1JN6 - chains A and B; structure by X-ray diffraction, 2.70 A resolution.

# Chain A
Protein: monoclonal anti-estradiol 10G6D6 Fab light chain
Source organism: Mus musculus
Notes: antibody fragment or engineered binder
Amino-acid sequence (210 residues; row label = number of the first residue in the row):
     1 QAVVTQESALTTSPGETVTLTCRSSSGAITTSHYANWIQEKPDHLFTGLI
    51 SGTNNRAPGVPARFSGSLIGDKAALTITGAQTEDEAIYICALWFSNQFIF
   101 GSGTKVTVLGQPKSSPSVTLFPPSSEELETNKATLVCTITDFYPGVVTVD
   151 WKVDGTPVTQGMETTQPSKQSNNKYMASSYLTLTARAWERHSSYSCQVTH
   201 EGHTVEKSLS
Not modelled in the structure: 109-112
Cystine bridges: Cys22-Cys90, Cys137-Cys196

# Chain B
Protein: monoclonal anti-estradiol 10G6D6 Fab heavy chain
Source organism: Mus musculus
Notes: antibody fragment or engineered binder
Amino-acid sequence (218 residues; numbered 1 to 217 plus 4 insertion-coded residues; 3 numbers in that range are skipped by the numbering (no residue carries them; nothing is unmodelled there); the number before each row is that of its first residue; a row labelled like 117A-117D holds insertion residues (117A, then the next letters in order)):
     1 EVQLQQSGAELARPGASVKLSCRTSGYSFTTYWMQWVRQRPGQGLEWIAA
    51 IYPGDDDARYTQKFKGKATLTADRSSSIVYLQLNSLTSEDSAVYSCSRGR
   101 SLYYTMDYWGQGTSVTV
117A-117D SSAK
   121 TTPPSVYPLAPGSAAQTNSMVTLGCLVKGYFPEPVTVSWNTGSLSSGVHT
   171 FPAVLQSDLYTLSSSVTVPSSTWPSETVTCNVAHPASSTKVDKKIVP
Not modelled in the structure: 117A-117D
Cystine bridges: Cys22-Cys96, Cys145-Cys200

# Interface between chain A and chain B
Residue-residue contacts (60; chain A residue first):
  Tyr34(A) - Leu102(B)
  Tyr34(A) - Tyr103(B)  hydrophobic
  Asn36(A) - Thr105(B)
  Asn36(A) - Met106(B)
  Ile38(A) - Met106(B)  hydrophobic
  Ile38(A) - Trp109(B)  hydrophobic
  His44(A) - Gln39(B)
  His44(A) - Val93(B)
  His44(A) - Gln111(B)
  Phe46(A) - Trp109(B)  hydrophobic
  Gly48(A) - Met106(B)
  Gly48(A) - Asp107(B)  hydrogen bond (backbone-backbone)
  Ser51(A) - Tyr103(B)  hydrogen bond (side chain-backbone)
  Ser51(A) - Tyr104(B)
  Gly52(A) - Leu102(B)
  Gly52(A) - Tyr103(B)
  Asn55(A) - Tyr103(B)
  Asn55(A) - Tyr104(B)  hydrogen bond
  Pro58(A) - Asp107(B)
  Pro58(A) - Tyr108(B)
  Ile89(A) - Leu45(B)  hydrophobic
  Trp93(A) - Leu102(B)  hydrophobic
  Asn96(A) - Trp47(B)
  Asn96(A) - Tyr60(B)  hydrogen bond (side chain-backbone)
  Gln97(A) - Trp47(B)
  Gln97(A) - Thr61(B)
  Phe98(A) - Trp47(B)
  Phe100(A) - Val37(B)  hydrophobic
  Phe100(A) - Leu45(B)
  Phe100(A) - Met106(B)  hydrophobic
  Phe121(A) - Leu129(B)  hydrophobic
  Phe121(A) - Thr142(B)
  Phe121(A) - Gly144(B)
  Pro122(A) - Gly132(B)
  Ser124(A) - Tyr127(B)
  Ser124(A) - Pro128(B)  hydrogen bond (side chain-backbone)
  Glu126(A) - Tyr127(B)
  Glu126(A) - Pro128(B)
  Glu126(A) - Lys213(B)  salt bridge
  Glu127(A) - Tyr127(B)
  Glu127(A) - Leu146(B)
  Glu127(A) - Lys148(B)  salt bridge
  Lys132(A) - Lys148(B)
  Val136(A) - Ser183(B)
  Thr138(A) - Phe171(B)
  Glu163(A) - Val174(B)
  Glu163(A) - Gln176(B)  hydrogen bond
  Thr165(A) - Pro172(B)
  Thr165(A) - Ala173(B)
  Thr165(A) - Val174(B)
  Gln166(A) - Pro172(B)
  Ser168(A) - Pro172(B)
  Gln170(A) - His169(B)  hydrogen bond
  Met176(A) - His169(B)
  Met176(A) - Phe171(B)  hydrophobic
  Ala177(A) - Phe171(B)
  Ser178(A) - Phe171(B)
  Tyr180(A) - Val174(B)  hydrophobic
  Tyr180(A) - Leu182(B)
  Tyr180(A) - Ser183(B)  hydrogen bond (side chain-backbone)
Also at the interface, not in a pair above, chain A (45 interface residues in all): Glu40, Asp43, Thr47, Ala57, Ala91, Thr119, Thr130, Thr134, Ile139, Thr140, Thr164, Thr182
Also at the interface, not in a pair above, chain B (41 interface residues in all): Glu46, Ser95, Ala130, Pro131, Leu143, Thr170, Leu175, Thr181

# Summary
Chain A and chain B form an interface of 45 and 41 residues respectively; the contacts include 8 hydrogen
bonds and 2 salt bridges. Among the polar pairs are Glu126(A)-Lys213(B), Glu127(A)-Lys148(B) and
Ser51(A)-Tyr103(B).
Here chain A is monoclonal anti-estradiol 10G6D6 Fab light chain and chain B is monoclonal anti-estradiol
10G6D6 Fab heavy chain, both from Mus musculus. Entry 1JN6 (Crystal Structure of Fab-Estradiol Complexes) was
determined by X-ray diffraction, deposited together with 1JNH and 1JNN.
